6RAY - chains L and N of the 12 polymer chains in the assembly; structure by electron microscopy, 4.28 A resolution (low resolution: residue-level contacts below are approximate; hydrogen-bond / salt-bridge calls are withheld).

Chain L:
Molecule: Probable DNA replication complex GINS protein PSF2
Organism: Drosophila melanogaster
Reference sequence: Q9VQY9 (PSF2_DROME); numbering as in UniProt (aligned over 1-203)
Sequence (203 residues; each row starts with the number of its first residue):
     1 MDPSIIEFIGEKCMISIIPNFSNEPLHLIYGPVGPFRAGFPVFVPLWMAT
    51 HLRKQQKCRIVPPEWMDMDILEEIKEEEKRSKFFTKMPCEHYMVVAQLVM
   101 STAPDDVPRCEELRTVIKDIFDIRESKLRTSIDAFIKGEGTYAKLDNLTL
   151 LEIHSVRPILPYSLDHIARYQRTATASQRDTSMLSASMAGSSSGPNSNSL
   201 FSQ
Not modelled in the structure: 20-27, 186-203

Chain N:
Molecule: DNA replication complex GINS protein SLD5
Organism: Drosophila melanogaster
Reference sequence: Q9VBI1 (Q9VBI1_DROME); residues 1-228 here = UniProt positions 1-228
Sequence (228 residues; each row starts with the number of its first residue):
     1 MSDVEDVPETQLEIDVSDGAGLEDEDDDDMEQITAQKVLEIIETAWINEM
    51 CAPEILPSQTDMLELMVSQVAHMEEQMRDLDKNDFRAVVHSMELERVRYI
   101 MASYLRCRLQKIETFTQHILNQEESREPDDKRLSPEETKFAQEFASNVDE
   151 YFHKVATQYMPNQQRGEAEQRIVTPNLMSHVFLKANVAVPAVIVGVDDEE
   201 VDMAAGSQHIIPYQLVADLIQNNQAQLI
Not modelled in the structure: 1-20, 80, 136

Chain L / chain N interface:
Contacting residue pairs - 46 pairs, chain L then chain N:
  M1(L) with M50(N)
  I5(L) with M50(N)
  F8(L) with W46(N); R96(N); Y99(N); I100(N)
  K12(L) with E43(N); R96(N)
  L28(L) with R86(N)
  I29(L) with R86(N); H90(N)
  Y30(L) with Q32(N); T34(N); Q36(N)
  G31(L) with T34(N); Q36(N)
  P32(L) with T34(N); Q36(N)
  W47(L) with M92(N); E93(N); R96(N)
  K57(L) with F85(N)
  G140(L) with I210(N)
  T141(L) with D198(N); E199(N); H209(N); I210(N)
  A143(L) with Q208(N); H209(N); I210(N)
  K144(L) with Q208(N)
  L145(L) with L183(N); G206(N); S207(N); Q208(N)
  D146(L) with S207(N)
  I153(L) with F182(N)
  R157(L) with F182(N)
  L164(L) with H180(N)
  D165(L) with M178(N)
  A168(L) with H180(N)
  R172(L) with H180(N); D198(N); I210(N); I211(N); P212(N)
Interface residues without a listed pair, chain L (26 interface residues in all): F36, Y142, P161
Interface residues without a listed pair, chain N (30 interface residues in all): L39, N176, I228

Summary:
The interface between chain L and chain N involves 26 residues on one side and 30 on the other.
Here chain L is Probable DNA replication complex GINS protein PSF2 and chain N is DNA replication complex GINS
protein SLD5, both from Drosophila melanogaster. Entry 6RAY (D. melanogaster CMG-DNA, State 2A) was determined
by electron microscopy (same publication as 6RAZ, 6RAW and 6RAX).
